Entry 6M4X (X-ray diffraction, 3.00 A resolution); this record covers chains A and B of the 10 polymer chains in the assembly.

Chain A (and B):
Protein: Soluble acetylcholine receptor
Organism: Aplysia californica
Notes: chain B of this document is another copy of the same molecule, construct and numbering; everything in this record applies to it too
Reference sequence: Q8WSF8 (Q8WSF8_APLCA); residues 0-206 here correspond to UniProt positions 19-225 (UniProt number = residue number + 19)
Sequence (207 residues; row label = number of the first residue in the row; numbering starts at 0):
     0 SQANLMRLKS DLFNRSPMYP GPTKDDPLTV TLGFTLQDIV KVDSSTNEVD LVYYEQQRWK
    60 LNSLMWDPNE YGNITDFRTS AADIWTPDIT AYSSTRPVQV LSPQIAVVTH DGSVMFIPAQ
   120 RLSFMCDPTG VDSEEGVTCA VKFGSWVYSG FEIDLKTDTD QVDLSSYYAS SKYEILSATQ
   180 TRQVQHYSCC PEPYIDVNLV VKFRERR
Cystine bridges: C125-C138, C188-C189
Construct notes: conflict V41 (Ala60 in Q8WSF8), V136 (Ala155 in Q8WSF8)

Chain A / chain B interface:
Residue-residue contacts (45):
  S0(A) - D25(B)  hydrogen bond
  Q1(A) - D25(B)
  L4(A) - P19(B)  hydrophobic
  L4(A) - T22(B)
  M5(A) - P16(B)  hydrophobic
  M5(A) - P19(B)  hydrophobic
  K8(A) - P19(B)
  Q36(A) - Y91(B)
  Q36(A) - M124(B)
  D37(A) - M124(B)
  V39(A) - T45(B)
  V39(A) - E47(B)
  V39(A) - T94(B)
  K40(A) - T45(B)
  Y53(A) - Y91(B)  hydrogen bond (side chain-backbone)
  Y53(A) - W145(B)  hydrophobic
  R77(A) - V146(B)  hydrogen bond (side chain-backbone)
  R77(A) - Y147(B)
  R77(A) - E151(B)  salt bridge
  Q98(A) - R95(B)
  Q98(A) - P96(B)
  V99(A) - P96(B)
  L100(A) - T89(B)
  L100(A) - S93(B)
  L100(A) - R95(B)
  L100(A) - P96(B)
  S101(A) - W145(B)
  P102(A) - D87(B)
  P102(A) - T89(B)
  P102(A) - W145(B)
  I104(A) - D87(B)
  I104(A) - V146(B)
  I116(A) - W145(B)  hydrogen bond (backbone-side chain)
  A118(A) - W145(B)  hydrophobic
  R120(A) - E47(B)  salt bridge
  R120(A) - T94(B)  hydrogen bond (side chain-backbone)
  R120(A) - R95(B)
  Y167(A) - M124(B)  hydrophobic
  Y167(A) - C125(B)
  Y167(A) - D126(B)  hydrogen bond (side chain-backbone)
  S169(A) - N46(B)
  S169(A) - D126(B)
  S170(A) - N46(B)
  K171(A) - S43(B)
  K171(A) - N46(B)
Interface residues without a listed pair, chain A (28 interface residues in all): D49, V51, T74, Y172
Interface residues without a listed pair, chain B (28 interface residues in all): M17, G20, K23, S44, S92, S148

Overview:
The chain A/chain B interface involves 28 residues from each chain, with 6 hydrogen bonds and 2 salt bridges.
Polar contacts include R77(A)-E151(B), R120(A)-E47(B) and S0(A)-D25(B).
Chain A and chain B are both Soluble acetylcholine receptor (Aplysia californica); the structure, Co-crystal
structure of Ac-AChBPP in complex with [N9A]LvIA, was determined by X-ray diffraction.
